Entry 6W64 (electron microscopy, 3.90 A resolution); this record covers chains A and B of the 3 polymer chains in the assembly.

# Chain A
Name: Cas12i
Organism: Lachnospiraceae bacterium ND2006
Amino-acid sequence (1092 residues; row label = number of the first residue in the row; note: 1 number in that range is skipped by the numbering (no residue carries it; nothing is unmodelled there)):
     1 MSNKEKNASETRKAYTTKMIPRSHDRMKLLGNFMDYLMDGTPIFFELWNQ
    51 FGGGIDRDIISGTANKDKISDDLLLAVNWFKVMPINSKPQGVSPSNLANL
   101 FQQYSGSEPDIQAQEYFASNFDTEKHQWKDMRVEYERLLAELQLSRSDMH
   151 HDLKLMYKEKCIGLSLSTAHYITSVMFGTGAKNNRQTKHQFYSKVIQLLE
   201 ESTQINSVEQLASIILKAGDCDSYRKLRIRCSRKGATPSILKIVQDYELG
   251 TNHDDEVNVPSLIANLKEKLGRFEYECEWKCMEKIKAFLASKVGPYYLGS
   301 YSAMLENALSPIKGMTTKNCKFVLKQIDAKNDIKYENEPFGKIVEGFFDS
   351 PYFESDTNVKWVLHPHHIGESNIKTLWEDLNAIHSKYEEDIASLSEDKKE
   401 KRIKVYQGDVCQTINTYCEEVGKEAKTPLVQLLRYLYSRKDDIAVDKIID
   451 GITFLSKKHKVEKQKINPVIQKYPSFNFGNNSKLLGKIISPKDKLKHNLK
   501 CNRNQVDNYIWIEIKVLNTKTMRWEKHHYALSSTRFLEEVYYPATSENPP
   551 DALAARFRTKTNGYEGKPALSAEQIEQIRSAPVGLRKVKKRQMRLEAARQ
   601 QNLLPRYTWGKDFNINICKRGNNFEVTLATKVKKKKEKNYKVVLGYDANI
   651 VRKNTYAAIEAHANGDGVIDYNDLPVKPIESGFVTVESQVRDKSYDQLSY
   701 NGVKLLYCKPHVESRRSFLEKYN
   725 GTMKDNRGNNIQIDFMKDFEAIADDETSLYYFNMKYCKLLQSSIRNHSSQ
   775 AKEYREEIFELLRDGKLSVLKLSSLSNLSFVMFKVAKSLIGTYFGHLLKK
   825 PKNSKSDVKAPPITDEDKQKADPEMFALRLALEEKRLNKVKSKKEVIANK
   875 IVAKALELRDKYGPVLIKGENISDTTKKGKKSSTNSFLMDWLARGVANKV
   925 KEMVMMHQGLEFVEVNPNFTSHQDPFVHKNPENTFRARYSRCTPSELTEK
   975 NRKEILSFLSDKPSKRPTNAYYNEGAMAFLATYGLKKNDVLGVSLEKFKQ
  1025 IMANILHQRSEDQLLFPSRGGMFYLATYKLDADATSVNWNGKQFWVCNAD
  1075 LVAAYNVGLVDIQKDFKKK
Not modelled in the structure: 1-7, 177-280, 347-358, 547-563, 725-739, 825-833
What the authors report for this chain:
  - conformationally variable residues (loop rearrangement): Ser897 to Trp915
  - mutagenesis - H527A, H528A: abolished catalytic activity on pre-crRNA
  - mutagenesis - R22A, W511A: decreased catalytic activity on pre-crRNA
  - catalytic residues: His527, His528, Asp647, Glu894, Asp1074
  - catalytic residues: Arg22 (proposed by the authors, not directly observed)
  - mutagenesis - S167A, T168A, H170A, Y171A, S482A, K483A, R535A, R769A: decreased catalytic activity
  - mutagenesis - D647A, R962A, D1074A: abolished catalytic activity
  - mutagenesis - W915A, T944A: decreased catalytic activity on target strand
  - mutagenesis - W915A, T944A: unchanged catalytic activity on non-target strand

# Chain B
Molecule: crRNA
Organism: Lachnospiraceae bacterium ND2006
Sequence (38 nucleotides; numbered -22 to 15; the number before each row is that of its first residue; numbers below 1 keep their minus sign (C-22 is residue -22)):
   -22 CAAAUUGUGCCCAUCGUUGGCACGCGUGCUGGAUUGCU

# How chain A and chain B interact
Pairs across the interface (114; chain A residue first):
  Thr11(A) - G1(B)  base contact
  Arg12(A) - G1(B)  base contact
  Lys13(A) - G1(B)  salt bridge to the phosphate
  Ala14(A) - G1(B)  sugar contact
  Ala14(A) - C2(B)  phosphate contact
  Thr16(A) - G-16(B)  hydrogen bond to the sugar
  Lys18(A) - G-16(B)  sugar contact
  Arg22(A) - C-22(B)  salt bridge to the phosphate
  Lys318(A) - C6(B)  base contact
  Lys463(A) - G8(B)  phosphate contact
  Gln464(A) - G8(B)  sugar contact
  Lys465(A) - U7(B)  phosphate contact
  Lys465(A) - G8(B)  phosphate contact
  Asn467(A) - C6(B)  hydrogen bond to the sugar
  Asn467(A) - U7(B)  sugar contact
  Pro468(A) - C6(B)  phosphate contact
  Ile470(A) - G5(B)  phosphate contact
  Ile470(A) - C6(B)  phosphate contact
  Lys472(A) - U4(B)  sugar contact
  Tyr473(A) - U4(B)  hydrogen bond to the sugar
  Ser475(A) - G3(B)  sugar contact
  His497(A) - C-22(B)  stacking on the base
  His497(A) - A-21(B)  hydrogen bond to the base
  Asn498(A) - A-21(B)  hydrogen bond to the base
  Asp507(A) - A-21(B)  base contact
  Asp507(A) - A-20(B)  hydrogen bond to the base
  Asp507(A) - A-19(B)  base contact
  Tyr509(A) - A-20(B)  stacking on the base
  Tyr509(A) - U-17(B)  hydrogen bond to the phosphate
  Trp511(A) - C-22(B)  base contact
  Trp511(A) - A-21(B)  hydrogen bond to the base
  Trp511(A) - A-20(B)  base contact
  His528(A) - C-22(B)  base contact
  Ser532(A) - G-16(B)  hydrogen bond to the phosphate
  Ser533(A) - G-16(B)  sugar contact
  Thr534(A) - G-16(B)  phosphate contact
  Arg535(A) - G-16(B)  base contact
  Arg535(A) - C0(B)  base contact
  Arg535(A) - G1(B)  salt bridge to the phosphate
  Arg535(A) - C2(B)  salt bridge to the phosphate
  Tyr564(A) - A-1(B)  hydrogen bond to the phosphate
  Lys567(A) - G-3(B)  phosphate contact
  Lys567(A) - C-2(B)  salt bridge to the phosphate
  Leu570(A) - U-5(B)  base contact
  Ile575(A) - U-5(B)  sugar contact
  Ile578(A) - U-5(B)  sugar contact
  Arg579(A) - U-5(B)  salt bridge to the phosphate
  Pro582(A) - U-18(B)  base contact
  Leu585(A) - U-18(B)  sugar contact
  Leu585(A) - U-17(B)  sugar contact
  Arg586(A) - G-7(B)  salt bridge to the phosphate
  Lys587(A) - G-14(B)  base contact
  Lys587(A) - C-13(B)  base contact
  Lys587(A) - G-4(B)  hydrogen bond to the base
  Lys587(A) - G-3(B)  hydrogen bond to the base
  Lys587(A) - C-2(B)  base contact
  Val588(A) - U-17(B)  sugar contact
  Val588(A) - G-16(B)  phosphate contact
  Lys589(A) - U-18(B)  salt bridge to the phosphate
  Lys590(A) - U-5(B)  sugar contact
  Lys590(A) - G-4(B)  phosphate contact
  Lys590(A) - G-3(B)  salt bridge to the phosphate
  Arg591(A) - G-16(B)  hydrogen bond to the base
  Arg591(A) - U-15(B)  base contact
  Arg591(A) - A-1(B)  base contact
  Arg591(A) - C0(B)  base contact
  Arg594(A) - U-5(B)  hydrogen bond to the base
  Arg594(A) - G-3(B)  salt bridge to the phosphate
  Glu687(A) - G-3(B)  hydrogen bond to the sugar
  Ser688(A) - C-12(B)  hydrogen bond to the sugar
  Gln689(A) - G-4(B)  base contact
  Gln689(A) - G-3(B)  hydrogen bond to the sugar
  Arg691(A) - U-9(B)  base contact
  Tyr695(A) - C-11(B)  phosphate contact
  Tyr695(A) - A-10(B)  hydrogen bond to the phosphate
  Gln697(A) - C-13(B)  hydrogen bond to the sugar
  Gln697(A) - C-12(B)  hydrogen bond to the sugar
  Gln697(A) - G-3(B)  base contact
  Tyr700(A) - C-11(B)  sugar contact
  Tyr700(A) - A-10(B)  hydrogen bond to the phosphate
  Val703(A) - A-10(B)  phosphate contact
  Tyr707(A) - A-10(B)  base contact
  Arg769(A) - U12(B)  hydrogen bond to the phosphate
  Arg769(A) - G13(B)  salt bridge to the phosphate
  Leu796(A) - C-11(B)  phosphate contact
  Ser797(A) - C-12(B)  hydrogen bond to the phosphate
  Ser797(A) - C-11(B)  hydrogen bond to the phosphate
  Ser798(A) - C-11(B)  hydrogen bond to the phosphate
  Ser812(A) - U11(B)  sugar contact
  Thr816(A) - U12(B)  hydrogen bond to the sugar
  His820(A) - C14(B)  salt bridge to the phosphate
  Lys859(A) - C-13(B)  salt bridge to the phosphate
  Lys859(A) - C-12(B)  salt bridge to the phosphate
  Asn862(A) - G-14(B)  phosphate contact
  Asn862(A) - C-13(B)  phosphate contact
  Lys863(A) - C-12(B)  salt bridge to the phosphate
  Lys865(A) - U-15(B)  hydrogen bond to the sugar
  Ser866(A) - C-13(B)  hydrogen bond to the sugar
  Glu869(A) - A-1(B)  sugar contact
  Glu869(A) - C0(B)  hydrogen bond to the sugar
  Asn873(A) - A-1(B)  phosphate contact
  Asn873(A) - C0(B)  phosphate contact
  Thr900(A) - G9(B)  hydrogen bond to the sugar
  Lys902(A) - G9(B)  phosphate contact
  Lys902(A) - A10(B)  phosphate contact
  Ser906(A) - A10(B)  phosphate contact
  Ser906(A) - U11(B)  hydrogen bond to the phosphate
  Asn909(A) - A10(B)  phosphate contact
  Met913(A) - G9(B)  base contact
  Met913(A) - A10(B)  hydrogen bond to the sugar
  Lys923(A) - C0(B)  hydrogen bond to the phosphate
  Glu926(A) - G1(B)  base contact
  Met927(A) - C0(B)  phosphate contact
  Met930(A) - G1(B)  phosphate contact
Also at the interface, not in a pair above, chain A (93 interface residues in all): Tyr15, Ile20, His126, Met315, Ile466, Gln471, Ile489, Asn508, Ala530, Gly584, Gln592, Thr627, Cys708, Leu791, Lys795, Leu799, Gly815, Lys823, Val870
Also at the interface, not in a pair above, chain B (36 interface residues in all): U-6

# In short
93 residues of chain A and 36 residues of chain B are in contact, with 33 hydrogen bonds, 15 salt bridges and
2 aromatic stacking contacts. Polar contacts include His497(A)-A-21(B), Asn498(A)-A-21(B) and
Asp507(A)-A-20(B). The paper reports catalytic residues His527(A), His528(A) and Asp647(A) among others;
S167A, T168A and H170A of chain A, among others, reduce catalytic activity; 17 substitutions were tested in
all.
Chain A is Cas12i and chain B is crRNA, both from Lachnospiraceae bacterium ND2006; the structure, Cryo-EM
structure of Cas12i-crRNA-dsDNA complex in I1 state, was determined by electron microscopy together with 6W5C
and 6W62 from the same study.
